Entry 6S3A (X-ray diffraction, 1.52 A resolution); this record covers chain A.

# Chain A
Molecule: 2C protein
From: Coxsackievirus B3
UniProtKB: Q9E7C2 (Q9E7C2_9ENTO); residues 116-329 here correspond to UniProt positions 1216-1429 (UniProt number = residue number + 1100)
Chain sequence (215 residues; row label = number of the first residue in the row):
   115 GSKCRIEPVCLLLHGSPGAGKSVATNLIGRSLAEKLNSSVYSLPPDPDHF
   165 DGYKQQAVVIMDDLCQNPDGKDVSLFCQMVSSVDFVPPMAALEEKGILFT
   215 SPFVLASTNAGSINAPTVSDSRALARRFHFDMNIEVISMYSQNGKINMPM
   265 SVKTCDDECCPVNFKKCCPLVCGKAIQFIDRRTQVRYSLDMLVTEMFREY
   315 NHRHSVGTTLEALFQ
Disordered / not traced: 115-116, 160-163
Sequence notes: expression tag (115)
Bound ions: Zn2+: Cys269, Cys273, Cys281, Cys286
Residues lining bound ligands: Fluoxetine (SFX; (3S)-N-methyl-3-phenyl-3-[4-(trifluoromethyl)phenoxy]propan-1-amine): Leu157, Pro159, Met175, Asp176, Asp177, Leu178, Cys179, Pro182, Asp186, Val187, Phe190, Ile227, Leu238, Phe242
Reported in the primary citation:
  - binding site for Fluoxetine: Leu157, Pro159, Met175, Asp176, Leu178, Cys179, Pro182, Asp186
  - conformationally variable residues (side-chain flip): Gln180
  - mutagenesis - L157A, P159A, M175A, D176A, D176N, L178A, L178I, P182A, D186A, D186E, D186N: abolished growth
  - mutagenesis - P158A: unchanged growth
  - mutagenesis - P158A (Tm change 1 degC), M175A (Tm change 5 degC): decreased stability
  - mutagenesis - P158A: unchanged binding to Fluoxetine
  - mutagenesis - M175A, D177A: abolished catalytic activity
  - mutagenesis - P158A: unchanged catalytic activity
  - mutagenesis - A229V: decreased catalytic activity
  - mutagenesis - A229V: increased catalytic activity on HBB
  - mutagenesis - A229V: increased catalytic activity on GuaHCl
  - mutagenesis - A229V: increased growth in response to GuaHCl

# In short
Ligands of chain A: Fluoxetine. The Zn2+ site is built by Cys269, Cys273, Cys281 and Cys286. From the paper: a
binding site for Fluoxetine at Leu157, Pro159 and Met175 among others; L157A, P159A and M175A, among others,
abolish growth; 14 substitutions were tested in all.
Chain A is 2C protein (Coxsackievirus B3); the structure, Coxsackie B3 2C protein in complex with
S-Fluoxetine, was determined by X-ray diffraction (same publication as 6T3W).
